PDB entry 5KLM | X-ray diffraction, 2.10 A resolution | chains C and D of the 4 polymer chains in the assembly

Chain C (and D):
Molecule: 2-aminomuconate 6-semialdehyde dehydrogenase
Source organism: Pseudomonas fluorescens
Notes: chain D of this document is another copy of the same molecule, construct and numbering; everything in this record applies to it too
UniProtKB: Q83V33 (Q83V33_PSEFL); residue numbers follow UniProt; this construct covers 1-500
Amino-acid sequence (520 residues; each row starts with the number of its first residue; numbers below 1 keep their minus sign (Met-19 is residue -19)):
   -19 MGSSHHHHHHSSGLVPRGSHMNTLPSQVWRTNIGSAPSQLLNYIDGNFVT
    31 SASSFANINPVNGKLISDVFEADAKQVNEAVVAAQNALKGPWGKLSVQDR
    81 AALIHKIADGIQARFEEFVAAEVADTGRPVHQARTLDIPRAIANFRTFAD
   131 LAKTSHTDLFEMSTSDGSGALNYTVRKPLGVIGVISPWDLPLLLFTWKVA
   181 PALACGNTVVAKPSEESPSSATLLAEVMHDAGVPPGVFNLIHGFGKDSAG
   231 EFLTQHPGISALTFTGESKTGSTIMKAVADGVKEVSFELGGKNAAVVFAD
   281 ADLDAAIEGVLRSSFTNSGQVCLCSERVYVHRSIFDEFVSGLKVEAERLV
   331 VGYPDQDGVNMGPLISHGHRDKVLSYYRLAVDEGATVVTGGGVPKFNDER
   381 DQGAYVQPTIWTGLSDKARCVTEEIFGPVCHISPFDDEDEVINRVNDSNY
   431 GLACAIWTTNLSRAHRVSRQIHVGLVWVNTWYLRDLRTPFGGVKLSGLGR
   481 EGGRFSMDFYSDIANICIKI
Disordered / not traced: -19 to 17 (chain D: -19 to 18)
Construct notes: initiating methionine (-19); expression tag (-18 to 0); engineered mutation Asp169 (Asn in Q83V33)
Metal / ion sites: Na+: Asn37, Ile38, Asp105, Glu196
Residues lining bound ligands: NAD (nicotinamide-adenine-dinucleotide): Ile165, Ser166, Pro167, Trp168, Asp169, Leu174, Lys192, Pro193, Ser194, Glu195, Gly223, Phe224, Gly225, Lys226, Gly230, Glu231, Thr234, Phe244, Thr245, Gly246, Glu247, Thr250, Thr253, Ile254, Glu268, Leu269, Gly270, Gly271, Cys302, Glu404, Phe406, Leu432, Phe470, Ser476
What the authors report for this chain:
  - mutagenesis - N169D: decreased catalytic activity
  - catalytic residues: Arg120, Cys302, Arg464 (proposed by the authors, not directly observed)

How chain C and chain D interact:
Pairs across the interface (25; chain C residue first):
  Asp130(C) with Asp130(D); Lys133(D), salt bridge; Thr134(D)
  Leu131(C) with Thr134(D)
  Lys133(C) with Asp130(D), salt bridge; Arg467(D)
  Thr134(C) with Asp130(D); Leu131(D); Thr134(D), hydrogen bond; Arg467(D)
  Ser135(C) with Arg467(D), hydrogen bond (backbone-side chain)
  Ser148(C) with Arg449(D), hydrogen bond (backbone-side chain)
  Leu151(C) with His445(D)
  Leu441(C) with Ile498(D), hydrophobic
  Ser442(C) with Ile500(D), hydrogen bond (side chain-backbone)
  His445(C) with Leu151(D); Ile500(D)
  Arg449(C) with Ser148(D), hydrogen bond (side chain-backbone); Ile500(D)
  Arg467(C) with Lys133(D); Ser135(D), hydrogen bond (side chain-backbone)
  Ile500(C) with Ser442(D); His445(D); Arg446(D); Arg449(D)
Other interface residues (no listed pair), chain C (17 interface residues in all): His136, Arg446, Ile498, Lys499
Other interface residues (no listed pair), chain D (17 interface residues in all): His136, Leu441, Lys499

Summary:
The chain C/chain D interface involves 17 residues from each chain; the contacts include 6 hydrogen bonds and
2 salt bridges. Among the polar pairs are Asp130(C)-Lys133(D), Thr134(C)-Thr134(D) and Ser135(C)-Arg467(D).
Ligands of chain C: NAD. The paper reports catalytic residues Arg120(C), Cys302(C) and Arg464(C); N169D of
chain C reduces catalytic activity.
Both chains are 2-aminomuconate 6-semialdehyde dehydrogenase (Pseudomonas fluorescens). Entry 5KLM (Crystal
structure of 2-hydroxymuconate-6-semialdehyde derived intermediate in NAD(+)-bound 2-aminomuconate
6-semialdehyde dehydrogenase N169D) was determined by X-ray diffraction, deposited together with 5KJ5, 5KLK,
5KLL, 5KLN and 5KLO.
